7CUJ - chains A and B of the 4 polymer chains in the assembly; structure by X-ray diffraction, 2.40 A resolution.

# Chain A (and B)
Protein: Coiled-coil quantitatively-enriched protein 1
Source organism: Schizosaccharomyces pombe (strain 972 / ATCC 24843)
Notes: chain B of this document is another copy of the same molecule, construct and numbering; everything in this record applies to it too
UniProtKB: Q10432 (CCQ1_SCHPO); numbering as in UniProt (aligned over 123-439)
Sequence (317 residues; numbered 123 to 439; the number before each row is that of its first residue):
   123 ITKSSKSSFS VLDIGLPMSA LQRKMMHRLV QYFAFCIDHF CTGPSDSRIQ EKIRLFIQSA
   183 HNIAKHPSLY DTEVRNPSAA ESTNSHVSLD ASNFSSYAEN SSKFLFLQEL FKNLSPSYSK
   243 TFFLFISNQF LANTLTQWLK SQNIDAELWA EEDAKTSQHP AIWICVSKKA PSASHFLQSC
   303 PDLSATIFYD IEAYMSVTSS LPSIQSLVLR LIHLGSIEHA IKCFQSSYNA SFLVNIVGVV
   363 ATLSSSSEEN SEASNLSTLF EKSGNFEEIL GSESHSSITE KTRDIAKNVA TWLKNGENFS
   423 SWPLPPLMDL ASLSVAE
Not modelled in the structure: 123-131, 199-215, 274-280, 368-393 (chain B: 123-131, 199-215, 274-280, 368-395)
Reported in the primary citation:
  - self-association interface (contacts with another copy of this molecule): Phe157, His161, Arg170, Ile171
  - mutagenesis - L151R: decreased expression
  - mutagenesis - F155R: unchanged expression
  - mutagenesis - L177R: unchanged binding to Protection of telomeres protein tpz1
  - mutagenesis - F155R: decreased localization
  - mutagenesis - F155R: abolished binding to telomerase RNA TER1

# Chain A / chain B interface
Contacting residue pairs (22; chain A residue first):
  Phe157(A) with Phe157(B), hydrophobic; Cys158(B), hydrophobic; Lys174(B)
  Cys158(A) with Phe157(B), hydrophobic
  His161(A) with Asp168(B), salt bridge; Arg170(B), hydrogen bond (backbone-side chain); Ile171(B); Lys174(B), hydrogen bond
  Thr164(A) with Arg170(B), hydrogen bond
  Gly165(A) with Arg170(B)
  Pro166(A) with Arg170(B), hydrogen bond (backbone-side chain)
  Ser167(A) with Asp168(B)
  Asp168(A) with His161(B), salt bridge; Ser167(B); Asp168(B), hydrogen bond (backbone-side chain)
  Arg170(A) with His161(B), hydrogen bond (side chain-backbone); Thr164(B), hydrogen bond; Gly165(B); Pro166(B), hydrogen bond (side chain-backbone)
  Ile171(A) with His161(B)
  Lys174(A) with Phe157(B); His161(B), hydrogen bond
Also at the interface, not in a pair above, chain A (12 interface residues in all): Asp160
Also at the interface, not in a pair above, chain B (12 interface residues in all): Asp160

# Summary
Chain A and chain B each contribute 12 residues to their interface; the contacts include 9 hydrogen bonds and
2 salt bridges. Among the polar pairs are His161(A)-Asp168(B), His161(A)-Arg170(B) and His161(A)-Lys174(B).
The paper reports that L151R of chain A reduces expression; a self-association interface involving Phe157(A),
His161(A) and Arg170(A) among others; 3 substitutions were tested in all.
Both chains are Coiled-coil quantitatively-enriched protein 1 (Schizosaccharomyces pombe (strain 972 / ATCC
24843)). Entry 7CUJ (Crystal structure of fission yeast Ccq1 and Tpz1) was determined by X-ray diffraction
together with 7CUH and 7CUI from the same study.
